5NX3 - chains A and C of the 4 polymer chains in the assembly; structure by X-ray diffraction, 2.30 A resolution.

[Chain A]
Protein: Kallikrein-6
Organism: Homo sapiens
Notes: EC 3.4.21.-
Reference sequence: Q92876 (KLK6_HUMAN); the construct lacks a stretch of the UniProt sequence and is renumbered around it, so the offset changes along the chain: 16-36 = UniProt 22-42; 38-67 = UniProt 43-72; 69-125 = UniProt 73-129; 127-130 = UniProt 130-133; 5 more segments
Chain sequence (223 residues; numbered 16 to 245 plus 3 insertion-coded residues; 10 numbers in that range are skipped by the numbering (no residue carries them; nothing is unmodelled there); the number before each row is that of its first residue; a row labelled like 186A-186B holds insertion residues (186A, then the next letters in order)):
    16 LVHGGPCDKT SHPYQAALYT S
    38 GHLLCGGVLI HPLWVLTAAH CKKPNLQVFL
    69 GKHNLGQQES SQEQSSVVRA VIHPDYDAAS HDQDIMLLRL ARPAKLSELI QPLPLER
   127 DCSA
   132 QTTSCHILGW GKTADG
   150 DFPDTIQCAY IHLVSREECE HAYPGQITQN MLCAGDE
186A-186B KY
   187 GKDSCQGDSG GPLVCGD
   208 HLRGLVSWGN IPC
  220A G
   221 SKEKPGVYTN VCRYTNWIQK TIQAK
Disordered / not traced: 245
Differences from the reference sequence: conflict Gly74 (Arg78 in Q92876), Gln76 (Arg80 in Q92876), Gln132 (Asn134 in Q92876)
Curated features (UniProtKB/Swiss-Prot):
  - active site (Charge relay system): His57, Asp102, Ser195
Disulfide bonds: Cys22-Cys157, Cys42-Cys58, Cys128-Cys232, Cys136-Cys201, Cys168-Cys182, Cys191-Cys220
Reported in the primary citation:
  - specificity-determining residues: His39, Leu40, Leu41 (by similarity / conservation)

[Chain C]
Protein: Amyloid-beta A4 protein
Organism: Homo sapiens
Notes: fragment: Inhibitor domain
Reference sequence: P05067 (A4_HUMAN), isoform P05067-8; residues 3-60 here correspond to UniProt positions 289-346 (UniProt number = residue number + 286)
Chain sequence (81 residues; numbered -9 to 71; the number before each row is that of its first residue; numbers below 1 keep their minus sign (Tyr-9 is residue -9)):
    -9 YVDYKDDDDK EFEVCSEQAE TGPCRALFFR WYFDVTEGKC APFVYGGCGG NRNNFDTEEY
    51 CMAVCGSAIP RHHHHHHAAA N
Disordered / not traced: -9 to 2, 56-71
Differences from the reference sequence: expression tag (-9 to 2, 61-71); conflict Leu17 (Met303 in P05067), Phe18 (Ile304 in P05067), Phe19 (Ser305 in P05067), Val34 (Phe320 in P05067)
Disulfide bonds: Cys5-Cys55, Cys14-Cys38, Cys30-Cys51
Reported in the primary citation:
  - conformationally variable residues (side-chain flip): Arg15
  - contacts within the chain: Leu17-Val34 (hydrophobic contact)

[How chain A and chain C interact]
Pairs across the interface - 43 pairs, chain A then chain C:
  His39(A) - Leu17(C)
  His39(A) - Phe19(C)
  Leu40(A) - Leu17(C)
  Leu41(A) - Ala16(C)
  Leu41(A) - Leu17(C)  hydrogen bond (backbone-backbone)
  Leu41(A) - Phe18(C)  hydrophobic
  Cys42(A) - Ala16(C)  hydrophobic
  His57(A) - Cys14(C)
  His57(A) - Arg15(C)
  His57(A) - Ala16(C)
  His57(A) - Phe18(C)
  His57(A) - Gly36(C)
  Lys59(A) - Phe18(C)
  Lys60(A) - Phe18(C)
  His99(A) - Cys14(C)
  His99(A) - Cys38(C)
  Phe151(A) - Leu17(C)  hydrophobic
  Asp189(A) - Arg15(C)  salt bridge
  Ser190(A) - Arg15(C)  hydrogen bond (backbone-side chain)
  Cys191(A) - Arg15(C)
  Gln192(A) - Thr11(C)
  Gln192(A) - Cys14(C)  hydrogen bond (side chain-backbone)
  Gln192(A) - Arg15(C)
  Gln192(A) - Ala16(C)
  Gln192(A) - Val34(C)
  Gly193(A) - Arg15(C)  hydrogen bond (backbone-backbone)
  Gly193(A) - Ala16(C)
  Gly193(A) - Leu17(C)
  Asp194(A) - Arg15(C)  hydrogen bond (backbone-backbone)
  Ser195(A) - Arg15(C)  hydrogen bond (side chain-backbone)
  Ser195(A) - Ala16(C)  hydrogen bond (side chain-backbone)
  Val213(A) - Arg15(C)
  Ser214(A) - Cys14(C)
  Ser214(A) - Arg15(C)  hydrogen bond (backbone-backbone)
  Trp215(A) - Pro13(C)
  Trp215(A) - Cys14(C)  hydrophobic
  Trp215(A) - Arg15(C)
  Gly216(A) - Pro13(C)  hydrogen bond (backbone-backbone)
  Gly216(A) - Arg15(C)  hydrogen bond (backbone-side chain)
  Asn217(A) - Arg15(C)  hydrogen bond (backbone-side chain)
  Ile218(A) - Gly12(C)
  Ile218(A) - Pro13(C)
  Cys220(A) - Arg15(C)
Interface residues without a listed pair, chain A (26 interface residues in all): Cys58, Ala96, Gly226
Interface residues without a listed pair, chain C (13 interface residues in all): Gly37
The authors on this interface:
  - residue pairs: His39(A)-Phe18(C), His39(A)-Phe19(C) (pi stacking), Asp189(A)-Arg15(C) (salt bridge)
  - interface residues, chain A: Leu40(A), Phe151(A)
  - interface residues, chain C: Leu17(C), Phe18(C), Phe19(C), Val34(C)

[Overview]
26 residues of chain A and 13 residues of chain C are in contact, with 11 hydrogen bonds and 1 salt bridge.
Among the polar pairs are Asp189(A)-Arg15(C), Ser190(A)-Arg15(C) and Gln192(A)-Cys14(C). The authors report a
contact between His39(A) and Phe18(C); pi stacking between His39(A) and Phe19(C); a salt bridge between
Asp189(A) and Arg15(C). From the paper: interface residues Leu40(A), Phe151(A) and Leu17(C) among others;
specificity determinants His39(A), Leu40(A) and Leu41(A).
Chain A is Kallikrein-6 and chain C is Amyloid-beta A4 protein, both from Homo sapiens; the structure,
Combinatorial Engineering of Proteolytically Resistant APPI Variants that Selectively Inhibit Human Kallikrein
6 for Cancer Therapy, was determined by X-ray diffraction together with 5NX1 from the same study.
